PDB entry 7VAR | electron microscopy, 2.90 A resolution | chains E and G of the 12 polymer chains in the assembly

== Chain E ==
Protein: V-type ATP synthase beta chain
From: Thermus thermophilus HB8
UniProt: Q56404 (VATB_THET8); residue numbers follow UniProt; this construct covers 1-478
Sequence (478 residues; row label = number of the first residue in the row):
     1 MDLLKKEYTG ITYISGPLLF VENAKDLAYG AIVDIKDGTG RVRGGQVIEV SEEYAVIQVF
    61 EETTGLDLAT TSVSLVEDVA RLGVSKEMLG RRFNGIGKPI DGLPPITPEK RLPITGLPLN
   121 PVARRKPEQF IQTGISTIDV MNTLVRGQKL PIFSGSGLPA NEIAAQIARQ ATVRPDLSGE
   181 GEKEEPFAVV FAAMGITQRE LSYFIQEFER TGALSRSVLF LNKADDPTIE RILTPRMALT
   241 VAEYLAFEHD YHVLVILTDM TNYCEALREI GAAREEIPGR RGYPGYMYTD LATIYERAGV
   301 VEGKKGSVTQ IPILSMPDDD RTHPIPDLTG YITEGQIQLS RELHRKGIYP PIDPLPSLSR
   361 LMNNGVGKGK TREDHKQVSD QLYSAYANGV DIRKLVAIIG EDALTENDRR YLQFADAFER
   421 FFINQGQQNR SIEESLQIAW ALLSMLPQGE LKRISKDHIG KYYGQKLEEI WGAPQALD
Not modelled in the structure: 1-2, 471-478
Residues lining bound ligands: ATP (adenosine-5'-triphosphate): Gly330, Tyr331, Leu358, Arg360

== Chain G ==
Protein: V-type ATP synthase subunit D
From: Thermus thermophilus HB8
UniProt: O87880 (VATD_THET8); residue numbers follow UniProt; this construct covers 1-223
Sequence (223 residues; row label = number of the first residue in the row):
     1 MSQVSPTRMN LLQRRGQLRL AQKGVDLLKK KRDALVAEFF GLVREAMEAR KALDQAAKEA
    61 YAALLLAQAF DGPEVVAGAA LGVPPLEGVE AEVENVWGSK VPRLKATFPD GALLSPVGTP
   121 AYTLEASRAF RRYAEALIRV ANTETRLKKI GEEIKKTTRR VNALEQVVIP GIRAQIRFIQ
   181 QVLEQRERED TFRLKRIKGK IEAREAEEEG GRPNPQVEIG AGL
Not modelled in the structure: 1-3, 210-223

== Chain E / chain G interface ==
Contacting residue pairs (9; chain E residue first):
  Glu275(E) - Lys195(G)  salt bridge
  Pro278(E) - Phe192(G)
  Gly279(E) - Gln185(G)  hydrogen bond (backbone-side chain)
  Arg280(E) - Gln185(G)
  Arg280(E) - Arg188(G)  hydrogen bond (backbone-side chain)
  Arg281(E) - Gln181(G)  hydrogen bond
  Arg281(E) - Arg188(G)
  Gly282(E) - Arg188(G)
  Ile398(E) - Arg159(G)
Also at the interface, not in a pair above, chain E (10 interface residues in all): Glu276, Ile277, Ala397
Also at the interface, not in a pair above, chain G (7 interface residues in all): Asn162

== In short ==
Chain E and chain G form an interface of 10 and 7 residues respectively; the contacts include 3 hydrogen bonds
and 1 salt bridge. Among the polar pairs are Glu275(E)-Lys195(G), Gly279(E)-Gln185(G) and Arg280(E)-Arg188(G).
Chain E binds ATP.
Here chain E is V-type ATP synthase beta chain and chain G is V-type ATP synthase subunit D, both from Thermus
thermophilus HB8. Entry 7VAR (V1EG domain of V/A-ATPase from Thermus thermophilus at low ATP concentration,
state1-1) was determined by electron microscopy, deposited together with 7VAI, 7VAJ, 7VAK, 7VAL, 7VAM, 7VAN
and 11 further entries.
